PDB entry 7BZ3 | X-ray diffraction, 2.00 A resolution | chains B and C of the 4 polymer chains in the assembly

Chain B (and C):
Molecule: Metallo-beta-lactamase PNGM-1
Organism: uncultured bacterium
Notes: EC 3.5.2.6; chain C of this document is another copy of the same molecule, construct and numbering; everything in this record applies to it too
Reference sequence: A0A2U8UYM6 (A0A2U8UYM6_9BACT); numbering as in UniProt (aligned over 2-373)
Chain sequence (372 residues; numbered 2 to 373; the number before each row is that of its first residue):
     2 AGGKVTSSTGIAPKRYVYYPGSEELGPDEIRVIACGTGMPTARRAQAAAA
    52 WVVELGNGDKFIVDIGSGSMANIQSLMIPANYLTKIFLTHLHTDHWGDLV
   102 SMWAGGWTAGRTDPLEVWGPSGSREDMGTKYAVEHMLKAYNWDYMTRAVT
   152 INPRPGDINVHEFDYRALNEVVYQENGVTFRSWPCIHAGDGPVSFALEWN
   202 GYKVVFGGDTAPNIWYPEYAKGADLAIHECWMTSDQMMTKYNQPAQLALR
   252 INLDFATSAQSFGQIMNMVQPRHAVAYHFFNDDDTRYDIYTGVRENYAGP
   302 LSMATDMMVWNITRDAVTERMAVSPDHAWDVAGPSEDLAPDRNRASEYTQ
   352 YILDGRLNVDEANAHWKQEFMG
Unresolved in the structure: 2-14, 359-373 (chain C: 2-14, 233-256)
Differences from the reference sequence: engineered mutation A257 (His in A0A2U8UYM6)
Bound ions: Zn2+ site 1: H91, H93, H188, D210; Zn2+ site 2: D95, H96, D210, H279
From the paper describing this entry:
  - mutagenesis - H257A: unchanged binding to Zn2+

Interface between chain B and chain C:
Residue-residue contacts - 21 pairs, chain B then chain C:
  N282(B) - Y288(C)
  D284(B) - T306(C)
  D284(B) - M309(C)
  D284(B) - M322(C)
  D285(B) - E320(C)
  R287(B) - R287(C)
  R287(B) - Y288(C)
  Y288(B) - N282(C)
  Y288(B) - R287(C)  hydrogen bond
  Y288(B) - Y288(C)  hydrophobic
  Y288(B) - Y291(C)  hydrophobic
  Y288(B) - M304(C)  hydrophobic
  D289(B) - Y291(C)  hydrogen bond
  Y291(B) - Y288(C)  hydrophobic
  Y291(B) - D289(C)  hydrogen bond
  Y291(B) - T292(C)
  T292(B) - Y291(C)
  M304(B) - D284(C)
  M304(B) - Y288(C)
  M309(B) - D284(C)
  E320(B) - D284(C)
Other interface residues (no listed pair), chain B (13 interface residues in all): T306, M322

Summary:
13 residues of chain B and 12 residues of chain C are in contact; the contacts include 3 hydrogen bonds. Polar
pairs include Y288(B)-R287(C) and D289(B)-Y291(C). The Zn2+ site 1 is built by H91(B), H93(B), H188(B) and
D210(B). The paper reports that H257A of chain B leaves binding to Zn2+ unchanged.
Chain B and chain C are both Metallo-beta-lactamase PNGM-1 (uncultured bacterium); the structure, The mutant
variant of PNGM-1. H257 was substituted for alanine to study substrate binding, was determined by X-ray
diffraction (same publication as 7WI1, 7BYQ, 7BZ1, 7BZ4 and 7BZI).
